7PBL - chains A and F of the 9 polymer chains in the assembly; structure by electron microscopy, 3.20 A resolution.

Chain A (and F):
Protein: Holliday junction ATP-dependent DNA helicase RuvB
Organism: Streptococcus thermophilus
Notes: EC 3.6.4.12; chain F of this document is another copy of the same molecule, construct and numbering; everything in this record applies to it too
Reference sequence: A0A2U2MES7 (A0A2U2MES7_STRTR); residue numbers follow UniProt; this construct covers 19-333
Chain sequence (315 residues; row label = number of the first residue in the row):
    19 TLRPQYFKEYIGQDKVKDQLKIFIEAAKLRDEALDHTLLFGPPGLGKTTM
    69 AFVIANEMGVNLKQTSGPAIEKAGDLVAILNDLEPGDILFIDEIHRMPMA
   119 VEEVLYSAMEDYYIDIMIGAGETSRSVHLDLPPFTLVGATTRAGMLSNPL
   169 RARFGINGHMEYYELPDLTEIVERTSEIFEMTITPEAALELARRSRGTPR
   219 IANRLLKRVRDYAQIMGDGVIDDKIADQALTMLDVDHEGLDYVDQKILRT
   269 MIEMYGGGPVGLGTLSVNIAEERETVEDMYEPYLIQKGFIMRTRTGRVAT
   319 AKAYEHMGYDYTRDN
Unresolved in the structure: 331-333
Bound ions: Mg2+: T66 (together with ATP-gamma-S)
Small-molecule neighbours:
  - ATP-gamma-S (AGS; phosphothiophosphoric acid-adenylate ester): E128, P167, R171
  - ATP-gamma-S: L20, R21, P22, Y28, I29, P61, G62, L63, G64, K65, T66, T67, D110, T159, Y181, I189, R192, P217, R218, N221
Reported in the primary citation:
  - binding site for random DNA sequence: R310, R312, R315
  - binding site for ATP-gamma-S: R21, K65, R171, R218
  - contacts within the chain: L20-F197 (hydrophobic contact)
  - binding site for the ligand ADP: R21

Interface between chain A and chain F:
Residue-residue contacts (32; chain A residue first):
  R21(A) with E128(F), salt bridge; D129(F), salt bridge
  Q82(A) with Y131(F), hydrogen bond; D133(F)
  P86(A) with E121(F)
  A87(A) with D133(F); M135(F)
  E111(A) with E121(F)
  R114(A) with E121(F), salt bridge
  R218(A) with E128(F), salt bridge; A170(F); R171(F)
  R222(A) with F172(F)
  R226(A) with F41(F); D53(F), salt bridge; G173(F), hydrogen bond (side chain-backbone)
  R228(A) with R48(F)
  D229(A) with A44(F); R48(F), salt bridge
  Q232(A) with R48(F), hydrogen bond
  I233(A) with I40(F); E43(F); A44(F), hydrophobic
  M234(A) with I40(F), hydrophobic
  M250(A) with Q37(F), hydrogen bond (backbone-side chain)
  G281(A) with R312(F)
  T282(A) with R312(F)
  V285(A) with R310(F); T311(F); R312(F)
  A288(A) with R310(F)
  M297(A) with R169(F)
Also at the interface, not in a pair above, chain A (30 interface residues in all): T83, S84, D93, A96, I97, K225, Y230, L251, Y260, T293
Also at the interface, not in a pair above, chain F (29 interface residues in all): L47, M117, Y124, S142, G162, N166, I174, H177
From the paper, about this interface:
  - residue pairs: E128(F)-R21(A)

Overview:
30 residues of chain A face 29 of chain F across their interface, with 4 hydrogen bonds and 6 salt bridges.
Polar pairs include R21(A)-E128(F), R21(A)-D129(F) and R114(A)-E121(F). The authors report a contact between
E128(F) and R21(A). From the paper: a binding site for ATP-gamma-S at R21(A), K65(A) and R171(A) among others;
a binding site for random DNA sequence at R310(A), R312(A) and R315(A).
Chain A and chain F are both Holliday junction ATP-dependent DNA helicase RuvB (Streptococcus thermophilus);
the structure, RuvAB branch migration motor complexed to the Holliday junction - RuvB AAA+ state s1 [t2
dataset], was determined by electron microscopy, deposited together with 7PBM, 7PBN, 7PBO, 7PBP, 7PBQ, 7PBR
and 3 further entries.
